7O13 - chains B and C of the 5 polymer chains in the assembly; structure by electron microscopy, 3.60 A resolution.

Chain B (and C):
Molecule: Probable ABC transporter ATP-binding protein NosF
Organism: Pseudomonas stutzeri ATCC 14405
Notes: chain C of this document is another copy of the same molecule, construct and numbering; everything in this record applies to it too
UniProtKB: P19844 (NOSF_PSEST); residues 1-308 here = UniProt positions 1-308
Amino-acid sequence (308 residues; numbered 1 to 308; the number before each row is that of its first residue):
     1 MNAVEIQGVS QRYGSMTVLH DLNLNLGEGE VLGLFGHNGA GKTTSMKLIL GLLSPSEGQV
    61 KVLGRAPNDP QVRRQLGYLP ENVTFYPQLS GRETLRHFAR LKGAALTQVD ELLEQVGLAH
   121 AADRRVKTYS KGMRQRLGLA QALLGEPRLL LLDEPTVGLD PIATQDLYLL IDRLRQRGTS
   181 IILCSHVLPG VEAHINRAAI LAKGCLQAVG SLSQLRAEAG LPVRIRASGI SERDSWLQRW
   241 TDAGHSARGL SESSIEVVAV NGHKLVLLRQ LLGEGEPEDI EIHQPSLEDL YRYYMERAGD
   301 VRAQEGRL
Not modelled in the structure: 300-308 (chain C: 1, 300-308)

How chain B and chain C interact:
Pairs across the interface (43):
  His-37(B) with Asp-160(C), salt bridge
  Leu-159(B) with His-186(C)
  Asp-160(B) with His-37(C), salt bridge; His-186(C), salt bridge
  Pro-161(B) with Leu-188(C), hydrophobic; Glu-288(C); Tyr-291(C), hydrophobic
  Ile-162(B) with Met-295(C), hydrophobic
  Gln-165(B) with Arg-292(C)
  His-186(B) with Leu-159(C), hydrogen bond (side chain-backbone); Asp-160(C); Pro-161(C)
  Val-187(B) with Val-187(C), hydrophobic
  Leu-188(B) with Pro-161(C), hydrophobic
  Pro-189(B) with Pro-189(C); Gly-190(C)
  Gly-190(B) with Pro-189(C)
  Lys-264(B) with Glu-278(C), hydrogen bond (side chain-backbone)
  Leu-265(B) with Pro-277(C); Glu-278(C)
  Leu-268(B) with Leu-272(C)
  Arg-269(B) with Leu-272(C), hydrogen bond (side chain-backbone); Gly-275(C); Pro-277(C)
  Leu-272(B) with Leu-268(C); Arg-269(C); Leu-272(C), hydrophobic
  Pro-277(B) with Lys-264(C); Leu-265(C); Leu-268(C), hydrophobic
  Glu-278(B) with Lys-264(C), hydrogen bond (backbone-side chain)
  Ile-280(B) with Leu-268(C), hydrophobic; Ile-282(C); Gln-284(C), hydrogen bond (backbone-side chain)
  Glu-281(B) with Gln-284(C)
  Ile-282(B) with Ile-282(C)
  Glu-288(B) with Pro-161(C); Gln-165(C)
  Asp-289(B) with Gln-165(C), hydrogen bond
  Tyr-291(B) with Pro-161(C), hydrophobic; Ile-162(C), hydrophobic
  Arg-292(B) with Ile-162(C); Gln-165(C)
Interface residues without a listed pair, chain B (28 interface residues in all): Arg-224, Asp-279, Met-295
Interface residues without a listed pair, chain C (31 interface residues in all): Asn-38, Ala-193, Arg-216, Glu-276, Asp-279, Ile-280

Summary:
28 residues of chain B and 31 residues of chain C are in contact, with 6 hydrogen bonds and 3 salt bridges.
Polar contacts include His-37(B)/Asp-160(C), Asp-160(B)/His-186(C) and His-186(B)/Leu-159(C).
Both chains are Probable ABC transporter ATP-binding protein NosF (Pseudomonas stutzeri ATCC 14405). Entry
7O13 (ABC transporter NosDFY, nucleotide-free in lipid nanodisc) was determined by electron microscopy,
deposited together with 7O0Y, 7O0Z, 7O10, 7O11, 7O12, 7O14 and 10 further entries.
